PDB entry 8HIH | electron microscopy, 3.66 A resolution | chains D and K of the 13 polymer chains in the assembly

[Chain D]
Name: DNA-directed RNA polymerase subunit beta'
Organism: Mycobacterium tuberculosis
Notes: EC 2.7.7.6
UniProtKB: P9WGY7 (RPOC_MYCTU); residue numbers follow UniProt; this construct covers 1-1316
Amino-acid sequence (1316 residues; each row starts with the number of its first residue):
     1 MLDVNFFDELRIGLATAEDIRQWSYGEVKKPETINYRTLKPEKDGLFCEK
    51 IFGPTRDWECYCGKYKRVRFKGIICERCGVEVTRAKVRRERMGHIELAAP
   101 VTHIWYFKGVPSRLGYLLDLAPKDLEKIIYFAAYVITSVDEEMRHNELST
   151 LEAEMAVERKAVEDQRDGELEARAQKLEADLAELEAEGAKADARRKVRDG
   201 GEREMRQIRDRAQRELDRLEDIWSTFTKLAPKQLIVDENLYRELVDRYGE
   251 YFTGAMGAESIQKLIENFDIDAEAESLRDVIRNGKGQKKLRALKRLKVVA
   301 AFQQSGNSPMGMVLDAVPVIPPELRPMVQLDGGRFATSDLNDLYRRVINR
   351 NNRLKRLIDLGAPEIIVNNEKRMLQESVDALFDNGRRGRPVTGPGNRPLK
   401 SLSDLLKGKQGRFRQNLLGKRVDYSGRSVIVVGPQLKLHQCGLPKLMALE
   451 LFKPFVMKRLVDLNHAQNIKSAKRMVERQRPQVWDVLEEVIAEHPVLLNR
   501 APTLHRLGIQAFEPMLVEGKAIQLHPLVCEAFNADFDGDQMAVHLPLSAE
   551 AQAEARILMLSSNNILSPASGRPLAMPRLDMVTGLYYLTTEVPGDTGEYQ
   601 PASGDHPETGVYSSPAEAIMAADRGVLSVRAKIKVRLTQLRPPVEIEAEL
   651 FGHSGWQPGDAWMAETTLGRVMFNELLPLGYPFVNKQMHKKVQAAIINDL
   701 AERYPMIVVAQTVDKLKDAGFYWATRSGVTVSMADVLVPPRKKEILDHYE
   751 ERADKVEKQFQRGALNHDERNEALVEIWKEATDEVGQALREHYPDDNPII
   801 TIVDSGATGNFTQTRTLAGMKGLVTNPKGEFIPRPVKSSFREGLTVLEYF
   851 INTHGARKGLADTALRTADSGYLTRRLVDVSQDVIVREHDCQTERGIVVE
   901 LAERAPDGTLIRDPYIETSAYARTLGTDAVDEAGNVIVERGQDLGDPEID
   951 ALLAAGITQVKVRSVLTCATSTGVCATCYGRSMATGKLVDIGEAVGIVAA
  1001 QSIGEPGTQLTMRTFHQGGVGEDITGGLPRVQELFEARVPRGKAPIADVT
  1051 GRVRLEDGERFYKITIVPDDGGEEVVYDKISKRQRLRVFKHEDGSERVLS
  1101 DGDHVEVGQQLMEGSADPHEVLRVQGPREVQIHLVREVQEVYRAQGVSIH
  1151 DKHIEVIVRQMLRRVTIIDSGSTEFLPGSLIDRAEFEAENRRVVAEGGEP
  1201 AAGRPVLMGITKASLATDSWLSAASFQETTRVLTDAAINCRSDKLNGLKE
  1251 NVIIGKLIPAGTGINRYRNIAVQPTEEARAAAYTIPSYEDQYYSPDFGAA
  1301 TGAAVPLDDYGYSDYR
Unresolved in the structure: 1015-1022, 1091-1096, 1283-1316
Ion coordination: Zn2+ site 1: Cys60, Cys62, Cys75, Cys78; Zn2+ site 2: Cys891, Cys978
UniProt features mapped onto this chain:
  - binding site (Zn(2+)): Cys60, Cys62, Cys75, Cys78, Cys891, Cys968, Cys975, Cys978
  - binding site (Mg(2+)): Asp535, Asp537, Asp539

[Chain K]
Molecule: Non-template strand DNA of amtB promoter
Sequence (109 nucleotides; row label = number of the first residue in the row; numbers below 1 keep their minus sign (DG-31 is residue -31)):
   -31 GGCCGTTCACCCACGCGTAACACGCACCGTGCCTTCGTCACGGCGGCGAA
    19 ACAACGAGGGGCTTCCACCGAAACCGCGCTGCGTTATAATGGGAGCTGTC
    69 ACGGATGCA
Unresolved in the structure: -31 to 0

[Interface between chain D and chain K]
Pairs across the interface - 14 pairs, chain D then chain K:
  Tyr36(D) - DT48(K)  hydrogen bond to the phosphate
  Arg37(D) - DT48(K)  salt bridge to the phosphate
  Val110(D) - DA73(K)  phosphate contact
  Val110(D) - DT74(K)  phosphate contact
  Pro111(D) - DA73(K)  sugar contact
  Tyr116(D) - DA73(K)  phosphate contact
  Tyr116(D) - DT74(K)  hydrogen bond to the phosphate
  Ala121(D) - DG75(K)  phosphate contact
  Lys123(D) - DG75(K)  salt bridge to the phosphate
  Lys294(D) - DA73(K)  salt bridge to the phosphate
  Lys294(D) - DT74(K)  salt bridge to the phosphate
  Arg1038(D) - DC70(K)  hydrogen bond to the phosphate
  Arg1038(D) - DG71(K)  phosphate contact
  Arg1041(D) - DC70(K)  salt bridge to the phosphate
Interface residues without a listed pair, chain D (14 interface residues in all): Ser112, Pro122, Arg389, Asn396
Interface residues without a listed pair, chain K (9 interface residues in all): DG60, DA62, DG63

[Overview]
14 residues of chain D face 9 of chain K across their interface, with 3 hydrogen bonds and 5 salt bridges.
Polar contacts include Tyr36(D)-DT48(K), Tyr116(D)-DT74(K) and Arg1038(D)-DC70(K). Curated annotation
(UniProt) lists 8 Zn2+-binding residues and 3 Mg2+-binding residues on chain D.
Chain D is DNA-directed RNA polymerase subunit beta' (Mycobacterium tuberculosis) and chain K is Non-template
strand DNA of amtB promoter; the structure, Cryo-EM structure of Mycobacterium tuberculosis transcription
initiation complex with transcription factor GlnR, was determined by electron microscopy together with 8HML
from the same study.
